PDB entry 4HQZ | X-ray diffraction, 1.22 A resolution | chain A

== Chain A ==
Molecule: Thioredoxin family protein
Organism: Streptococcus pneumoniae
Reference sequence: Q97R36 (Q97R36_STRPN); numbering as in UniProt (aligned over 19-185)
Sequence (187 residues; row label = number of the first residue in the row; numbers below 1 keep their minus sign (Met-1 is residue -1)):
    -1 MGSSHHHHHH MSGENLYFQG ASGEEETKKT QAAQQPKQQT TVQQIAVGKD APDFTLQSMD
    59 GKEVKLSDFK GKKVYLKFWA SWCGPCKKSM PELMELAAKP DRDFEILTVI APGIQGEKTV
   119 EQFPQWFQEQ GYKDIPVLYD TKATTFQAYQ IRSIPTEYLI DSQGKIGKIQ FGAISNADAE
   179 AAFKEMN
Unresolved in the structure: -1 to 44
Disulfide bonds: Cys81-Cys84
Sequence notes: expression tag (-1 to 18)
Small-molecule neighbours: 2-hydroxyethyl disulfide (HED): Trp80, Ala109, Ile112, Gln113, Ala141, Phe144, Ile149, Arg150, Ser151, Ile152
From the paper describing this entry:
  - catalytic residues: Cys81, Cys84 (proposed by the authors, not directly observed)

== In short ==
Ligands of chain A: 2-hydroxyethyl disulfide. From the paper: catalytic residues Cys81 and Cys84.
Chain A is Thioredoxin family protein (Streptococcus pneumoniae); the structure, Crystal structure of the
pneumoccocal exposed lipoprotein thioredoxin sp_1000 (Etrx2) from Streptococcus pneumoniae strain TIGR4 in
..., was determined by X-ray diffraction (same publication as 4HQS and 2YP6).
